PDB entry 5XSU | X-ray diffraction, 2.40 A resolution | chain A

== Chain A ==
Molecule: Poly [ADP-ribose] polymerase 1
Organism: Homo sapiens
Notes: EC 2.4.2.30
UniProtKB: P09874 (PARP1_HUMAN); residues 1-350 here correspond to UniProt positions 662-1011 (UniProt number = residue number + 661)
Sequence (355 residues; each row starts with the number of its first residue; numbers below 1 keep their minus sign (Gly-4 is residue -4)):
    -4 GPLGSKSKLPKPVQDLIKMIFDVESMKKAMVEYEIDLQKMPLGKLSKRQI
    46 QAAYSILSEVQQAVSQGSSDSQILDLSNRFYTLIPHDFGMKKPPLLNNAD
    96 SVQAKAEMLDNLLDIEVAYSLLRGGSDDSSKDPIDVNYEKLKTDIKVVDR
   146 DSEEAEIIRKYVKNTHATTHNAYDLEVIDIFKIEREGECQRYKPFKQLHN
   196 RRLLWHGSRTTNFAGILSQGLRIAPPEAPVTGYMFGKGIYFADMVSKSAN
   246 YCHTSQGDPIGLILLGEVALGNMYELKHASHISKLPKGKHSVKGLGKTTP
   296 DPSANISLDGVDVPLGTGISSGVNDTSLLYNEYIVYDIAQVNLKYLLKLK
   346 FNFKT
Disordered / not traced: -4 to 0, 121-123, 350
Sequence notes: expression tag (-4 to 0); variant Ala101 (Val762 in P09874)
Residues lining bound ligands: PARP1 (8E3; 6-fluoranyl-2-(4,5,6,7-tetrahydrofuro[2,3-c]pyridin-2-yl)-1H-benzimidazole-4-carboxamide): Gln98, Glu102, Trp200, His201, Gly202, Gly227, Tyr228, Tyr235, Phe236, Ala237, Lys242, Ser243, Tyr246, Asn326, Glu327
Swiss-Prot annotation at these positions:
  - active site: Glu327 (For poly [ADP-ribose] polymerase activity)
  - binding site (NAD(+)): His201 to Ser203, Gly210, Arg217, Ser243
  - modified residue (Phosphoserine): Ser121, Ser125
  - cross-link: Lys87 (Glycyl lysine isopeptide (Lys-Gly) (interchain with G-Cter in SUMO1))

== Overview ==
Chain A binds PARP1. From UniProt: active-site residue Glu327 and 6 NAD+-binding residues.
Chain A is Poly [ADP-ribose] polymerase 1 (Homo sapiens); the structure, novel orally efficacious inhibitors
complexed with PARP1, was determined by X-ray diffraction together with 5XSR and 5XST from the same study.
